PDB entry 6P0T | X-ray diffraction, 3.60 A resolution | chains B and D of the 5 polymer chains in the assembly

== Chain B ==
Molecule: DNA-binding protein Fis
From: Escherichia coli
UniProt: P0A6R3 (FIS_ECOLI); numbering as in UniProt (aligned over 1-98)
Sequence (98 residues; numbered 1 to 98; the number before each row is that of its first residue):
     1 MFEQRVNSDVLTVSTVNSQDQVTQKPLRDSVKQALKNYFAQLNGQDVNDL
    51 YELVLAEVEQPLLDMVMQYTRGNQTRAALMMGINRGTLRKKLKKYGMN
Disordered / not traced: 1-7, 15-22
Curated features (UniProtKB/Swiss-Prot):
  - DNA-binding region: Gln74 to Lys93 (H-T-H motif)
  - region: Asn17 to Gly44 (Required for the stimulation of HIN-mediated recombination)

== Chain D ==
Molecule: DNA (27-mer), fx1-2
Sequence (27 nucleotides; each row starts with the number of its first residue):
     1 AATGTAGTCTGTTAAAAACACAACATT

== Chain B / chain D interface ==
Pairs across the interface - 7 pairs, chain B then chain D:
  Ile83(B) with DA17(D), phosphate contact
  Asn84(B) with DA17(D), hydrogen bond to the phosphate; DA18(D), hydrogen bond to the base
  Arg85(B) with DA20(D), base contact
  Thr87(B) with DA16(D), sugar contact; DA17(D), hydrogen bond to the phosphate
  Lys91(B) with DA16(D), salt bridge to the phosphate
Interface residues without a listed pair, chain B (6 interface residues in all): Gly82

== Summary ==
The interface between chain B and chain D involves 6 residues on one side and 4 on the other, with 3 hydrogen
bonds and 1 salt bridge. Polar pairs include Asn84(B)-DA18(D), Asn84(B)-DA17(D) and Thr87(B)-DA17(D).
Here chain B is DNA-binding protein Fis (Escherichia coli) and chain D is DNA (27-mer), fx1-2. Entry 6P0T
(Crystal structure of ternary DNA complex "FX(1-2)-1Xis" containing E. coli Fis and phage lambda Xis) was
determined by X-ray diffraction together with 6P0S and 6P0U from the same study.
